6W7N - chains A and E of the 15 polymer chains in the assembly; structure by electron microscopy, 3.40 A resolution.

# Chain A
Molecule: 16S rRNA
Source organism: Escherichia coli (strain K12)
Sequence (1542 nucleotides; row label = number of the first residue in the row):
     1 AAAUUGAAGA GUUUGAUCAU GGCUCAGAUU GAACGCUGGC GGCAGGCCUA ACACAUGCAA
    61 GUCGAACGGU AACAGGAAGA AGCUUGCUUC UUUGCUGACG AGUGGCGGAC GGGUGAGUAA
   121 UGUCUGGGAA ACUGCCUGAU GGAGGGGGAU AACUACUGGA AACGGUAGCU AAUACCGCAU
   181 AACGUCGCAA GACCAAAGAG GGGGACCUUC GGGCCUCUUG CCAUCGGAUG UGCCCAGAUG
   241 GGAUUAGCUA GUAGGUGGGG UAACGGCUCA CCUAGGCGAC GAUCCCUAGC UGGUCUGAGA
   301 GGAUGACCAG CCACACUGGA ACUGAGACAC GGUCCAGACU CCUACGGGAG GCAGCAGUGG
   361 GGAAUAUUGC ACAAUGGGCG CAAGCCUGAU GCAGCCAUGC CGCGUGUAUG AAGAAGGCCU
   421 UCGGGUUGUA AAGUACUUUC AGCGGGGAGG AAGGGAGUAA AGUUAAUACC UUUGCUCAUU
   481 GACGUUACCC GCAGAAGAAG CACCGGCUAA CUCCGUGCCA GCAGCCGCGG UAAUACGGAG
   541 GGUGCAAGCG UUAAUCGGAA UUACUGGGCG UAAAGCGCAC GCAGGCGGUU UGUUAAGUCA
   601 GAUGUGAAAU CCCCGGGCUC AACCUGGGAA CUGCAUCUGA UACUGGCAAG CUUGAGUCUC
   661 GUAGAGGGGG GUAGAAUUCC AGGUGUAGCG GUGAAAUGCG UAGAGAUCUG GAGGAAUACC
   721 GGUGGCGAAG GCGGCCCCCU GGACGAAGAC UGACGCUCAG GUGCGAAAGC GUGGGGAGCA
   781 AACAGGAUUA GAUACCCUGG UAGUCCACGC CGUAAACGAU GUCGACUUGG AGGUUGUGCC
   841 CUUGAGGCGU GGCUUCCGGA GCUAACGCGU UAAGUCGACC GCCUGGGGAG UACGGCCGCA
   901 AGGUUAAAAC UCAAAUGAAU UGACGGGGGC CCGCACAAGC GGUGGAGCAU GUGGUUUAAU
   961 UCGAUGCAAC GCGAAGAACC UUACCUGGUC UUGACAUCCA CGGAAGUUUU CAGAGAUGAG
  1021 AAUGUGCCUU CGGGAACCGU GAGACAGGUG CUGCAUGGCU GUCGUCAGCU CGUGUUGUGA
  1081 AAUGUUGGGU UAAGUCCCGC AACGAGCGCA ACCCUUAUCC UUUGUUGCCA GCGGUCCGGC
  1141 CGGGAACUCA AAGGAGACUG CCAGUGAUAA ACUGGAGGAA GGUGGGGAUG ACGUCAAGUC
  1201 AUCAUGGCCC UUACGACCAG GGCUACACAC GUGCUACAAU GGCGCAUACA AAGAGAAGCG
  1261 ACCUCGCGAG AGCAAGCGGA CCUCAUAAAG UGCGUCGUAG UCCGGAUUGG AGUCUGCAAC
  1321 UCGACUCCAU GAAGUCGGAA UCGCUAGUAA UCGUGGAUCA GAAUGCCACG GUGAAUACGU
  1381 UCCCGGGCCU UGUACACACC GCCCGUCACA CCAUGGGAGU GGGUUGCAAA AGAAGUAGGU
  1441 AGCUUAACCU UCGGGAGGGC GCUUACCACU UUGUGAUUCA UGACUGGGGU GAAGUCGUAA
  1501 CAAGGUAACC GUAGGGGAAC CUGCGGUUGG AUCACCUCCU UA
Not modelled in the structure: 680-710, 783-799, 1397-1506, 1531-1542

# Chain E
Molecule: 30S ribosomal protein S5
Source organism: Escherichia coli (strain K12)
UniProt: P0A7W1 (RS5_ECOLI); residues 0-166 here correspond to UniProt positions 1-167 (UniProt number = residue number + 1)
Chain sequence (167 residues; each row starts with the number of its first residue; numbering starts at 0):
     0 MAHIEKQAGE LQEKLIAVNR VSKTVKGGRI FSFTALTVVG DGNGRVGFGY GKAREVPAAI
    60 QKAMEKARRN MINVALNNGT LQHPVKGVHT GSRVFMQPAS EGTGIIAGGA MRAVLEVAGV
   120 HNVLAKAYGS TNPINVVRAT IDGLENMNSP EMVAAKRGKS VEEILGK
Not modelled in the structure: 0-8, 159-166
UniProt features mapped onto this chain:
  - modified residue: Ala-1 (N-acetylalanine)

# Chain A / chain E interface
Contacting residue pairs (54; chain A residue first):
  U5(A) with Ser-99(E), hydrogen bond to the base
  G6(A) with Leu-123(E), sugar contact
  A7(A) with Phe-94(E), base contact; Ile-105(E), phosphate contact; Ala-124(E), hydrogen bond to the sugar; Tyr-127(E), base contact
  A8(A) with Ile-105(E), base contact; Ala-106(E), sugar contact; Gly-107(E), sugar contact; Arg-111(E), base contact; Ala-124(E), sugar contact; Lys-125(E), phosphate contact
  G9(A) with Gly-107(E), phosphate contact; Lys-125(E), salt bridge to the phosphate; Ala-126(E), hydrogen bond to the phosphate
  A10(A) with Thr-130(E), hydrogen bond to the phosphate
  G15(A) with Ser-21(E), hydrogen bond to the sugar; Thr-23(E), base contact; Arg-28(E), sugar contact
  A16(A) with Val-20(E), sugar contact; Ser-21(E), hydrogen bond to the sugar
  U17(A) with Asn-18(E), phosphate contact
  C18(A) with Asn-131(E), phosphate contact
  A19(A) with Thr-89(E), phosphate contact; Ser-129(E), sugar contact; Asn-131(E), hydrogen bond to the phosphate; Asn-134(E), phosphate contact
  U20(A) with Ser-129(E), phosphate contact
  G558(A) with Lys-125(E), phosphate contact
  A559(A) with Lys-125(E), salt bridge to the phosphate
  A560(A) with Tyr-127(E), stacking on the base
  A864(A) with Thr-89(E), sugar contact; Gly-90(E), phosphate contact
  U921(A) with Lys-22(E), sugar contact; Thr-23(E), hydrogen bond to the sugar
  G922(A) with Thr-23(E), sugar contact; Val-24(E), sugar contact; Lys-25(E), phosphate contact
  A923(A) with Lys-25(E), phosphate contact
  U1070(A) with Arg-53(E), phosphate contact
  C1071(A) with Arg-53(E), salt bridge to the phosphate
  G1072(A) with Lys-61(E), salt bridge to the phosphate
  U1073(A) with Lys-61(E), salt bridge to the phosphate
  G1074(A) with Arg-68(E), salt bridge to the phosphate
  U1078(A) with His-88(E), sugar contact; Arg-137(E), sugar contact
  G1079(A) with Tyr-49(E), phosphate contact
  A1080(A) with Val-20(E), phosphate contact; Tyr-49(E), phosphate contact; Lys-51(E), phosphate contact
  A1081(A) with Ser-21(E), phosphate contact; Lys-22(E), phosphate contact; Lys-51(E), salt bridge to the phosphate
  A1396(A) with Thr-23(E), base contact
Interface residues without a listed pair, chain A (30 interface residues in all): G566
Interface residues without a listed pair, chain E (38 interface residues in all): Arg-19, Lys-85, Thr-102, Gly-108, Met-110, Ile-133

# In short
The interface between chain A and chain E involves 30 residues on one side and 38 on the other, with 8
hydrogen bonds, 7 salt bridges and 1 aromatic stacking contact. Among the polar pairs are U5(A)/Ser-99(E),
A7(A)/Ala-124(E) and G15(A)/Ser-21(E).
Here chain A is 16S rRNA and chain E is 30S ribosomal protein S5, both from Escherichia coli (strain K12).
Entry 6W7N (30S-Inactive-low-Mg2+ Class A) was determined by electron microscopy (same publication as 6W6K,
6W77, 6W7M and 6W7W).
